PDB entry 9FAJ | electron microscopy, 2.60 A resolution | chains A and B of the 9 polymer chains in the assembly

[Chain A]
Molecule: Gamma-aminobutyric acid receptor subunit alpha-1
Organism: Homo sapiens
Reference sequence: P14867 (GBRA1_HUMAN); residues 10-422 here correspond to UniProt positions 37-449 (UniProt number = residue number + 27)
Sequence (413 residues; row label = number of the first residue in the row):
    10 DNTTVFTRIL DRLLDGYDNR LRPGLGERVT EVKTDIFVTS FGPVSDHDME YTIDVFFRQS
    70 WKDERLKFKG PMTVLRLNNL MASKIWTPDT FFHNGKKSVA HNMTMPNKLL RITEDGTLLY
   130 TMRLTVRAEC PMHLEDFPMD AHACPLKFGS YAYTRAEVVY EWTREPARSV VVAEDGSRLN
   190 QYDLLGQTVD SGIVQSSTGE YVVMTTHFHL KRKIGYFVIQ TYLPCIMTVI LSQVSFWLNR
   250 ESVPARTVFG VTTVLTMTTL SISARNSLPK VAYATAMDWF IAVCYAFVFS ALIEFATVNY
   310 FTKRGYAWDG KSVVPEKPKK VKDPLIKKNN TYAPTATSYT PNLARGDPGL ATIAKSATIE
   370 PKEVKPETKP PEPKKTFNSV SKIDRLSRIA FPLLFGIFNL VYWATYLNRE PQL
Disordered / not traced: 327-383
Swiss-Prot annotation at these positions:
  - binding site (4-aminobutanoate): Arg67, Thr130
  - binding site (3alpha-hydroxy-5alpha-pregnan-11,20-dione): Trp246
  - glycosylation (N-linked (GlcNAc...) asparagine): Asn11, Asn111
Cystine bridges: Cys139-Cys153
Covalent attachments: glycan linked to Asn111
Residues lining bound ligands:
  - gamma-amino-butanoic acid (ABU): Phe65, Arg67, Leu118, Thr130
  - phosphatidylglycerol (PGW; (1R)-2-{[(S)-{[(2S)-2,3-dihydroxypropyl]oxy}(hydroxy)phosphoryl]oxy}-1-[(hexadecanoyloxy)methyl]ethyl (9Z)-octadec-9-enoate): Arg221, Lys222, Ile223, Gly224, Val227, Ile228, Leu232, Pro233, Ile235, Met236, Ile239, Gln242, Pro401, Phe404, Asn408, Trp412, Leu416
  - PIO ([(2R)-2-octanoyloxy-3-[oxidanyl-[(1R,2R,3S,4R,5R,6S)-2,3,6-tris(oxidanyl)-4,5-diphosphonooxy-cyclohexyl]oxy-phosphoryl]oxy-propyl] octanoate): Arg249, Ile302, Glu303, Thr306, Phe310, Lys312, Arg313, Lys326, Phe386, Asn387, Ser388, Ser390, Lys391, Ile392, Leu395, Ser396, Phe400
  - 1,2-dilauroyl-sn-glycero-3-phosphate (PX2), molecule 1: Ile239, Val243, Trp246, Arg394, Arg397, Ile398, Pro401, Leu402
  - 1,2-dilauroyl-sn-glycero-3-phosphate (PX2), molecule 2: Trp288, Val292, Ala295, Phe296, Ser299, Leu403, Ile406, Phe407, Val410, Tyr411, Thr414, Tyr415

[Chain B]
Molecule: Gamma-aminobutyric acid receptor subunit beta-3
Organism: Homo sapiens
Reference sequence: P28472 (GBRB3_HUMAN); residues 7-447 here correspond to UniProt positions 32-472 (UniProt number = residue number + 25)
Sequence (441 residues; each row starts with the number of its first residue):
     7 GNMSFVKETV DKLLKGYDIR LRPDFGGPPV CVGMNIDIAS IDMVSEVNMD YTLTMYFQQY
    67 WRDKRLAYSG IPLNLTLDNR VADQLWVPDT YFLNDKKSFV HGVTVKNRMI RLHPDGTVLY
   127 GLRITTTAAC MMDLRRYPLD EQNCTLEIES YGYTTDDIEF YWRGGDKAVT GVERIELPQF
   187 SIVEHRLVSR NVVFATGAYP RLSLSFRLKR NIGYFILQTY MPSILITILS WVSFWINYDA
   247 SAARVALGIT TVLTMTTINT HLRETLPKIP YVKAIDMYLM GCFVFVFLAL LEYAFVNYIF
   307 FGRGPQRQKK LAEKTAKAKN DRSKSESNRV DAHGNILLTS LEVHNEMNEV SGGIGDTRNS
   367 AISFDNSGIQ YRKQSMPREG HGRFLGDRSL PHKKTHLRRR SSQLKIKIPD LTDVNAIDRW
   427 SRIVFPFTFS LFNLVYWLYY V
Disordered / not traced: 7, 318-412
Swiss-Prot annotation at these positions:
  - binding site (benzamidine): Asp95 to Tyr97, Glu155 to Tyr157, Phe200
  - binding site (4-aminobutanoate): Tyr97, Glu155, Tyr157, Thr202
  - binding site (histamine): Tyr97, Ser156, Tyr157, Thr202
  - glycosylation (N-linked (GlcNAc...) asparagine): Asn8, Asn80, Asn149
Cystine bridges: Cys136-Cys150
Covalent attachments: glycan linked to Asn149
Residues lining bound ligands:
  - gamma-amino-butanoic acid (ABU): Tyr97, Glu155, Ser156, Tyr157, Phe200, Thr202, Tyr205
  - phosphatidylglycerol (PGW; (1R)-2-{[(S)-{[(2S)-2,3-dihydroxypropyl]oxy}(hydroxy)phosphoryl]oxy}-1-[(hexadecanoyloxy)methyl]ethyl (9Z)-octadec-9-enoate), molecule 1: Asn217, Ile218, Gly219, Ile222, Leu223, Met227, Leu231
  - phosphatidylglycerol (PGW), molecule 2: Thr262, Asn265, Pro276, Val278, Met286, Phe289, Val290
  - 1,2-dilauroyl-sn-glycero-3-phosphate (PX2): Leu297, Ala300, Phe301, Tyr304, Arg309
  - hexadecane (R16), molecule 1: Ile218, Ile222, Met227, Ile230, Trp237, Phe435, Ser436, Asn439, Trp443, Val447
  - hexadecane (R16), molecule 2: Met283, Thr434, Leu437, Phe438, Val441, Tyr442, Tyr445, Tyr446

[Chain A / chain B interface]
Contacting residue pairs (111; chain A residue first):
  Thr12(A) with Leu27(B)
  Phe15(A) with Leu27(B), hydrophobic; Phe31(B), hydrophobic
  Thr16(A) with Asp24(B), hydrogen bond; Leu27(B)
  Leu19(A) with Arg26(B); Leu27(B), hydrophobic
  Asp20(A) with Arg26(B), salt bridge
  Leu23(A) with Arg26(B)
  Phe46(A) with Phe200(B), hydrophobic
  Phe65(A) with Tyr97(B); Leu99(B), hydrophobic; Tyr157(B), hydrophobic; Phe200(B), hydrophobic
  Arg67(A) with Thr202(B)
  Met81(A) with Phe31(B); Gly32(B)
  Leu84(A) with Phe31(B), hydrophobic
  Arg85(A) with Phe31(B); Tyr159(B); Asp163(B), salt bridge
  Leu86(A) with Phe31(B), hydrophobic
  Asn87(A) with Arg26(B); Tyr159(B), hydrogen bond
  Met90(A) with Arg26(B)
  Met112(A) with Thr96(B); Tyr97(B); Phe98(B), hydrophobic; Ser104(B); Phe105(B), hydrophobic; Val106(B), hydrophobic; Ile130(B), hydrophobic
  Thr113(A) with Pro94(B); Thr96(B), hydrogen bond (backbone-backbone); Leu128(B)
  Met114(A) with Val93(B), hydrophobic; Pro94(B); Thr96(B)
  Asn116(A) with Tyr97(B); Tyr157(B)
  Lys117(A) with Tyr157(B)
  Leu118(A) with Tyr157(B); Gly158(B); Tyr205(B)
  Arg120(A) with Gly158(B), hydrogen bond (side chain-backbone); Thr160(B); Thr202(B), hydrogen bond (side chain-backbone); Tyr205(B), hydrogen bond
  Thr130(A) with Tyr157(B), hydrogen bond
  Met131(A) with Tyr157(B), hydrogen bond (backbone-side chain)
  Arg132(A) with Tyr97(B); Phe98(B), hydrogen bond (side chain-backbone); Leu99(B), hydrogen bond (side chain-backbone); Asp101(B); Tyr157(B), hydrogen bond (backbone-side chain)
  Ser186(A) with Met137(B)
  Arg187(A) with Asn100(B); Lys102(B); Ala135(B); Met137(B)
  Leu188(A) with Met137(B)
  Asn189(A) with Met55(B); Met137(B); Pro276(B)
  Gln190(A) with Lys274(B)
  Lys222(A) with Pro276(B)
  Gly224(A) with Pro276(B)
  Tyr225(A) with Arg269(B); Lys274(B); Ile275(B); Pro276(B)
  Ile228(A) with Arg269(B); Val278(B), hydrophobic
  Gln229(A) with Thr266(B); Arg269(B), hydrogen bond; Glu270(B), hydrogen bond
  Met236(A) with Phe289(B), hydrophobic
  Ile239(A) with Phe293(B), hydrophobic
  Leu240(A) with Ile255(B), hydrophobic; Phe293(B), hydrophobic; Leu296(B), hydrophobic
  Val243(A) with Leu297(B), hydrophobic; Ala300(B), hydrophobic
  Trp246(A) with Tyr304(B), hydrophobic
  Leu247(A) with Val251(B), hydrophobic; Ala300(B), hydrophobic; Asn303(B)
  Asn248(A) with Asn303(B), hydrogen bond (backbone-side chain); Phe307(B)
  Ser251(A) with Ser247(B), hydrogen bond
  Ala254(A) with Ser247(B); Val251(B)
  Phe258(A) with Val251(B), hydrophobic; Ile255(B), hydrophobic
  Thr261(A) with Ile255(B); Leu259(B)
  Thr265(A) with Leu259(B)
  Ser276(A) with Lys274(B)
  Ala316(A) with Phe307(B), hydrophobic
  Trp317(A) with Phe306(B); Phe307(B); Gly310(B); Pro311(B); Gln314(B)
  Gly319(A) with Phe306(B); Gln314(B)
  Lys320(A) with Gln314(B), hydrogen bond (backbone-side chain)
  Ser321(A) with Gln314(B)
  Val322(A) with Gln314(B)
  Val323(A) with Pro311(B), hydrophobic
  Arg397(A) with Tyr304(B)
Also at the interface, not in a pair above, chain A (63 interface residues in all): Thr48, Leu89, His110, Leu128, Pro253, Val257, Val389
Also at the interface, not in a pair above, chain B (64 interface residues in all): Ile25, Phe63, Trp92, Asp95, Asp162, Ala201, Ala248, Val258, Pro273, Tyr277, Met286

[Overview]
63 residues of chain A and 64 residues of chain B are in contact, with 16 hydrogen bonds and 2 salt bridges.
Polar pairs include Asp20(A)-Arg26(B), Arg85(A)-Asp163(B) and Thr16(A)-Asp24(B).
Chain A is Gamma-aminobutyric acid receptor subunit alpha-1 and chain B is Gamma-aminobutyric acid receptor
subunit beta-3, both from Homo sapiens; the structure, CryoEM structure of human full-length alpha1beta3gamma2
GABA(A) receptor in complex with GARLH4, the TMD of Neuroligin2 ..., was determined by electron microscopy.
